8OX1 - chains E and J of the 12 polymer chains in the assembly; structure by electron microscopy, 2.70 A resolution.

Chain E:
Molecule: Histone H3.1
Organism: Homo sapiens
UniProtKB: P68431 (H31_HUMAN); residues 0-135 here correspond to UniProt positions 1-136 (UniProt number = residue number + 1)
Sequence (140 residues; row label = number of the first residue in the row; numbers below 1 keep their minus sign (Gly-4 is residue -4)):
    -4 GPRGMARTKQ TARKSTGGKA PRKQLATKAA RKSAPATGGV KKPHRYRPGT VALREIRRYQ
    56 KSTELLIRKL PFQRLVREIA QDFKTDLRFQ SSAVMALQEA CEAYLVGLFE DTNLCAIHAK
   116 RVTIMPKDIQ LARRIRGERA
Unresolved in the structure: -4 to 36, 135
Differences from the reference sequence: expression tag (-4 to -1)
Swiss-Prot annotation at these positions:
  - modified residue: Arg2 (Asymmetric dimethylarginine), Thr3 (Phosphothreonine), Lys4 (Allysine), Gln5 (5-glutamyl dopamine), Thr6 (Phosphothreonine), Arg8 (Citrulline), Lys9 (N6,N6,N6-trimethyllysine), Ser10 (ADP-ribosylserine), Thr11 (Phosphothreonine), Lys14 (N6-(2-hydroxyisobutyryl)lysine), Arg17 (Asymmetric dimethylarginine), Lys18 (N6-(2-hydroxyisobutyryl)lysine), Lys23 (N6-(2-hydroxyisobutyryl)lysine), Arg26 (Citrulline), Lys27 (N6,N6,N6-trimethyllysine), Ser28 (ADP-ribosylserine), Lys36 (N6,N6,N6-trimethyllysine), Lys37 (N6-methyllysine), Tyr41 (Phosphotyrosine), Lys56 (N6,N6,N6-trimethyllysine) and 8 more in UniProt
  - lipidation: Lys18 (N6-decanoyllysine)

Chain J:
Molecule: Telomeric DNA G strand
Organism: Homo sapiens
Sequence (145 nucleotides; numbered -70 to 74; the number before each row is that of its first residue; numbers below 1 keep their minus sign (DA-70 is residue -70)):
   -70 ATCTTAGGGT TAGGGTTAGG GTTAGGGTTA GGGTTAGGGT TAGGGTTAGG GTTAGGGTTA
   -10 GGGTTAGGGT TAGGGTTAGG GTTAGGGTTA GGGTTAGGGT TAGGGTTAGG GTTAGGGTTA
    50 GGGTTAGGGT TAGGGTTAGG GTGAT

How chain E and chain J interact:
Residue-residue contacts (22; chain E residue first):
  Arg40(E) with DG-9(J), base contact; DG-8(J), base contact
  Tyr41(E) with DG69(J), phosphate contact
  Arg42(E) with DA-5(J), salt bridge to the phosphate; DG70(J), hydrogen bond to the phosphate; DT71(J), salt bridge to the phosphate
  Pro43(E) with DA-5(J), sugar contact
  Thr45(E) with DG69(J), phosphate contact; DG70(J), hydrogen bond to the phosphate
  Arg63(E) with DG-14(J), phosphate contact; DT-13(J), salt bridge to the phosphate
  Arg72(E) with DA-23(J), salt bridge to the phosphate
  Arg83(E) with DT-24(J), base contact; DA-23(J), phosphate contact
  Phe84(E) with DT-24(J), sugar contact; DA-23(J), hydrogen bond to the phosphate
  Gln85(E) with DT-24(J), phosphate contact
  Arg116(E) with DG-3(J), phosphate contact; DG-2(J), phosphate contact
  Val117(E) with DG-3(J), hydrogen bond to the phosphate
  Thr118(E) with DG-3(J), hydrogen bond to the phosphate
  Met120(E) with DG-2(J), phosphate contact
Also at the interface, not in a pair above, chain E (18 interface residues in all): His39, Leu82, Ser86, Lys115
Also at the interface, not in a pair above, chain J (14 interface residues in all): DT-25, DG-4

Summary:
18 residues of chain E and 14 residues of chain J are in contact; the contacts include 5 hydrogen bonds and 4
salt bridges. Polar pairs include Arg42(E)-DG70(J), Thr45(E)-DG70(J) and Phe84(E)-DA-23(J).
Chain E is Histone H3.1 and chain J is Telomeric DNA G strand, both from Homo sapiens; the structure,
Structure of TRF1core in complex with telomeric nucleosome, was determined by electron microscopy.
